7RG9 - chains A and E of the 6 polymer chains in the assembly; structure by electron microscopy, 3.20 A resolution.

[Chain A]
Protein: Isoform Gnas-2 of Guanine nucleotide-binding protein G(s) subunit alpha isoforms short
Source organism: Homo sapiens
UniProtKB: P63092-2 (GNAS2-2_HUMAN); the author numbering skips numbers that UniProt does not, so the offset changes along the chain: 26-59 = UniProt 26-59; 74-394 = UniProt 60-380
Sequence (373 residues; row label = number of the first residue in the row; note: 14 numbers in that range are skipped by the numbering (no residue carries them; nothing is unmodelled there)):
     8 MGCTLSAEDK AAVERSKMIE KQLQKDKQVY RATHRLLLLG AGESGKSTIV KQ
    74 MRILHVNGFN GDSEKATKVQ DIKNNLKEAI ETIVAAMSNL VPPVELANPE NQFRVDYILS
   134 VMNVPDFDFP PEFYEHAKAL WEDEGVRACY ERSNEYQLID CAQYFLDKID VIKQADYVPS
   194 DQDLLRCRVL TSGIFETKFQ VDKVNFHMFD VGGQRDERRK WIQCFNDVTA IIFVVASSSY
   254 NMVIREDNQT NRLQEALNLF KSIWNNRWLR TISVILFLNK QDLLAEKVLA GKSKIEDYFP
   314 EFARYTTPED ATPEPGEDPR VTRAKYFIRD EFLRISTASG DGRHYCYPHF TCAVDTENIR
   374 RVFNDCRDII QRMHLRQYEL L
Unresolved in the structure: 8-11, 49-50, 74-206, 253-262, 305-306, 366-367
Differences from the reference sequence: initiating methionine (8); expression tag (9-25)

[Chain E]
Protein: Single-chain variable fragment 16
Source organism: Mus musculus
Sequence (297 residues; each row starts with the number of its first residue; note: 2 numbers in that range are skipped by the numbering (no residue carries them; nothing is unmodelled there); a row labelled like 121A-121N holds insertion residues (121A, then the next letters in order); numbers below 1 keep their minus sign (Met-37 is residue -37)):
   -37 MLLVNQSHQG FNKEHTSKMV SAIVLYVLLA AAAHSAFADV QLVESGGGLV QPGGSRKLSC
    23 SASGFAFSSF GMHWVRQAPE KGLEWVAYIS SGSGTIYYAD TVKGRFTISR DDPKNTLFLQ
    83 MTSLRSEDTA MYYCVRSIYY YGSSPFDFWG QGTTLTVSS
121A-121N GGGGSGGGGSGGGG
   124 SDIVMTQATS SVPVTPGESV SISCRSSKSL LHSNGNTYLY WFLQRPGQSP QLLIYRMSNL
   184 ASGVPDRFSG SGSGTAFTLT ISRLEAEDVG VYYCMQHLEY PLTFGAGTKL ELKAAAHHHH
   244 HHHH
Unresolved in the structure: -37 to 1, 121A-121N, 236-247
Disulfide bonds: Cys22-Cys96, Cys147-Cys217

[Interface between chain A and chain E]
Contacting residue pairs - 13 pairs, chain A then chain E:
  Leu12(A) - His155(E)  hydrogen bond (backbone-side chain)
  Ala14(A) - Leu221(E)
  Glu15(A) - Tyr101(E)
  Glu15(A) - Pro107(E)
  Glu15(A) - Tyr161(E)  hydrogen bond
  Glu15(A) - Tyr163(E)  hydrogen bond
  Glu15(A) - Arg179(E)  salt bridge
  Lys17(A) - Tyr59(E)  hydrogen bond
  Ala18(A) - Tyr101(E)  hydrophobic
  Ala19(A) - Tyr101(E)
  Glu21(A) - Ser52(E)  hydrogen bond
  Glu21(A) - Ser53(E)
  Arg22(A) - Tyr102(E)
Also at the interface, not in a pair above, chain A (10 interface residues in all): Asp16, Met25
Also at the interface, not in a pair above, chain E (16 interface residues in all): Ser31, Tyr50, Gly54, Ile100, His220

[In short]
10 residues of chain A and 16 residues of chain E are in contact; the contacts include 5 hydrogen bonds and 1
salt bridge. Among the polar pairs are Glu15(A)-Arg179(E), Leu12(A)-His155(E) and Glu15(A)-Tyr161(E).
Chain A is Isoform Gnas-2 of Guanine nucleotide-binding protein G(s) subunit alpha isoforms short (Homo
sapiens) and chain E is Single-chain variable fragment 16 (Mus musculus); the structure, cryo-EM of human
Glucagon-like peptide 1 receptor GLP-1R in apo form, was determined by electron microscopy (same publication
as 7RA3, 7RBT and 7RGP).
